PDB entry 9K09 | electron microscopy, 2.60 A resolution | chains K and i of the 48 polymer chains in the assembly

# Chain K
Molecule: Portal protein
From: Anabaena phage A-4L
Reference sequence: A0A059PYA9 (A0A059PYA9_9CAUD); residues 1-653 here = UniProt positions 1-653
Sequence (653 residues; numbered 1 to 653; the number before each row is that of its first residue):
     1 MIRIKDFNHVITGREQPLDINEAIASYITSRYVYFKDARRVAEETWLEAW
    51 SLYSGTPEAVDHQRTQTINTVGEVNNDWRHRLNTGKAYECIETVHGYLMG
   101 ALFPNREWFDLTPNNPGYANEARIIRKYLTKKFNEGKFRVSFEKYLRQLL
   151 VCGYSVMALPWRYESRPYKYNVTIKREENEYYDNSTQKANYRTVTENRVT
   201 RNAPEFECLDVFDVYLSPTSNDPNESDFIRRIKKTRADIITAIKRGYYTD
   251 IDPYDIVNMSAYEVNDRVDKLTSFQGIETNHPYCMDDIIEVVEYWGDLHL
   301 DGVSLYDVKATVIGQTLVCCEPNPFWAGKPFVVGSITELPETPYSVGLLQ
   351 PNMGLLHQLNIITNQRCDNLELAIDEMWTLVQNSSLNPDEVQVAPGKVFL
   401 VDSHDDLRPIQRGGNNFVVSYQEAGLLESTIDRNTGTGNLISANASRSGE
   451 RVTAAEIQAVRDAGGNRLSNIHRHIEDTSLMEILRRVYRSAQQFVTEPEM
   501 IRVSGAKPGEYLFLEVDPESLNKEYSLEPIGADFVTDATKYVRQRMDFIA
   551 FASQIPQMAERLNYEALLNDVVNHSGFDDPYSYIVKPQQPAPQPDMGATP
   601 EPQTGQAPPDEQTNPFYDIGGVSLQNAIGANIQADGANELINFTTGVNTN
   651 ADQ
Disordered / not traced: 439-462, 508-513, 586-653

# Chain i
Molecule: Tail tubular protein A
From: Anabaena phage A-4L
Reference sequence: A0A059PY25 (A0A059PY25_9CAUD); numbering as in UniProt (aligned over 1-217)
Sequence (217 residues; numbered 1 to 217; the number before each row is that of its first residue):
     1 MPKTTTFIQLVNKCLENIGERPVISFNNSVARKAADTVRDAITDVSYSYD
    51 WSWLTTSIIANSWINERADLGDVQSVKHVSYGSSSDGYRELTFTDERTFD
   101 AAKIYPGVGQVFTFNEYGGVRINPYPETVEEQVKYKFYVVKEATLPSVEI
   151 DVINIPDRFIQLITYNACTQLSISHLDDAQASQMWNSKYIDQLSRLRARE
   201 RNTTQSGANMFKFRGTR
Disordered / not traced: 1

# Chain K / chain i interface
Pairs across the interface (22; chain K residue first):
  Arg64(K) with Thr216(i); Arg217(i), hydrogen bond (side chain-backbone)
  Thr67(K) with Thr216(i)
  Ile68(K) with Phe213(i), hydrophobic; Thr216(i)
  Glu73(K) with Phe211(i); Phe213(i)
  Val74(K) with Phe213(i); Thr216(i)
  Asn75(K) with Phe211(i); Lys212(i), hydrogen bond (side chain-backbone); Phe213(i); Arg214(i), hydrogen bond (side chain-backbone); Gly215(i)
  Asn76(K) with Gly215(i), hydrogen bond (backbone-backbone); Thr216(i); Arg217(i), hydrogen bond (backbone-backbone)
  Asp77(K) with Arg214(i), salt bridge; Gly215(i), hydrogen bond (backbone-backbone); Arg217(i), salt bridge
  Trp78(K) with Arg217(i)
  Arg81(K) with Arg217(i), hydrogen bond (side chain-backbone)

# Summary
10 residues of chain K face 7 of chain i across their interface; the contacts include 7 hydrogen bonds and 2
salt bridges. Among the polar pairs are Asp77(K)-Arg214(i), Asp77(K)-Arg217(i) and Arg64(K)-Arg217(i).
Here chain K is Portal protein and chain i is Tail tubular protein A, both from Anabaena phage A-4L. Entry
9K09 (Cyanophage A4 portal-tail complex) was determined by electron microscopy, deposited together with 9JWB,
9K2V and 9K3A.
